PDB entry 6V9O | X-ray diffraction, 1.80 A resolution | chains B and C of the 3 polymer chains in the assembly

[Chain B]
Protein: Son of sevenless homolog 1
From: Homo sapiens
Reference sequence: Q07889 (SOS1_HUMAN); numbering as in UniProt (aligned over 566-1046)
Amino-acid sequence (482 residues; row label = number of the first residue in the row):
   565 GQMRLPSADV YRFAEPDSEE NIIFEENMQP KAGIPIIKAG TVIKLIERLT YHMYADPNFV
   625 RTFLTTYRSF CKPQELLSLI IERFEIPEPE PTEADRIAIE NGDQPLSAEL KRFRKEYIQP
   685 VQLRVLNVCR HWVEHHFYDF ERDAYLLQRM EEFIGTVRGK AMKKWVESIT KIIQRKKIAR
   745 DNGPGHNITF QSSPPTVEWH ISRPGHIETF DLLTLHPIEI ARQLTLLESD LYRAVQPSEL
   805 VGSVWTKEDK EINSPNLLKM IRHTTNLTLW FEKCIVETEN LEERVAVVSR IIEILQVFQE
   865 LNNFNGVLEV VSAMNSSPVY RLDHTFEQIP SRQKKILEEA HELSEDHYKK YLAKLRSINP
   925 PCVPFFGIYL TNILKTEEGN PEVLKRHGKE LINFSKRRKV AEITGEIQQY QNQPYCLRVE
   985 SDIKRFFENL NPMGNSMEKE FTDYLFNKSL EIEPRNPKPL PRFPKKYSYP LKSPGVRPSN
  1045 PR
Unresolved in the structure: 591-596, 744-750
Sequence notes: expression tag (565)
Residues lining bound ligands:
  - 3-(phenylsulfonyl)benzene-1-sulfonamide (QTA), molecule 1: Asn-622, Arg-625, His-695, His-699, Gly-969, Gln-972, Gln-973, Asn-976
  - 3-(phenylsulfonyl)benzene-1-sulfonamide (QTA), molecule 2: Val-875, Met-878, Asn-879, Tyr-884, Phe-890, Lys-898, Leu-901, Glu-902, His-905

[Chain C]
Protein: GTPase HRas
From: Homo sapiens
Reference sequence: P01112 (RASH_HUMAN); residue numbers follow UniProt; this construct covers 1-166
Amino-acid sequence (167 residues; row label = number of the first residue in the row; numbering starts at 0):
     0 GMTEYKLVVV GAGGVGKSAL TIQLIQNHFV DEYDPTIEDS YRKQVVIDGE TCLLDILDTA
    60 GQEEYSAMRD QYMRTGEGFL CVFAINNTKS FEDIHQYREQ IKRVKDSDDV PMVLVGNKCD
   120 LAARTVESRQ AQDLARSYGI PYIETSAKTR QGVEDAFYTL VREIRQH
Sequence notes: expression tag (0)
Ion coordination: Na+: Thr-87, Thr-124
Swiss-Prot annotation at these positions:
  - region: His-166 (Hypervariable region)
  - motif: Tyr-32 to Tyr-40 (Effector region)
  - binding site (GTP): Gly-13 to Ala-18, Val-29 to Thr-35, Ala-59, Gly-60, Asn-116 to Asp-119, Ser-145 to Lys-147
  - modified residue: Met-1 (N-acetylmethionine), Thr-2 (N-acetylthreonine), Cys-118 (S-nitrosocysteine)
  - glycosylation: Thr-35 (Microbial infection: O-linked (Glc) threonine)
  - natural variant: Gly-12 (G12A: In CSTLO; G12C: In CSTLO; G12D: In CSTLO; G12E: In CSTLO; G12S: In CSTLO and CMEMS; G12V: In CSTLO, bladder carcinoma and CMEMS), Gly-13 (G13C: In CSTLO; G13D: In CSTLO; G13R: In SFM), Gln-22 (Q22K: In CMEMS), Glu-37 (E37EE: In CSTLO), Thr-58 (T58I: In CSTLO), Gln-61 (Q61K: In NMTC2; Q61L: In melanoma), Glu-63 (E63K: In CMEMS), Ser-89 (S89C: Found in a patient with severe fetal hydrops and pleural effusion; uncertain significance), Lys-117 (K117R: In CSTLO), Ala-146 (A146T: In CSTLO; A146V: In CSTLO)
  - mutagenesis: Ser-17 (S17N: Dominant negative. Prevents PLCE1 EGF-induced recruitment to plasma membrane. No effect on subcellular location of isoform 2), Asn-26 (N26G: Loss of interaction with PLCE1; when associated with V-12), Val-29 (V29A: No effect on interaction with PLCE1; when associated with V-12), Tyr-32 (Y32F: Loss of interaction and recruitment to plasma membrane of PLCE1; when associated with V-12), Pro-34 (P34G: No effect on interaction with PLCE1; when associated with V-12), Thr-35 (T35S: Loss of interaction with PLCE1; when associated with V-12), Glu-37 (E37G: No effect on interaction with PLCE1; when associated with V-12), Asp-38 (D38N: No effect on interaction with PLCE1; when associated with V-12), Ser-39 (S39C: No effect on interaction with PLCE1; when associated with V-12), Ala-59 (A59T: Loss of GTPase activity and creation of an autophosphorylation site), Gln-61 (Q61I: Moderately increased transformation of cultured cell lines; Q61R: Promotes interaction with SHOC2 and PP1C; Q61V: Strongly increased transformation of cultured cell lines), Ala-83 (A83T: GTP-binding activity reduced by factor of 30), 4 further mutagenesis entries in UniProt

[Interface between chain B and chain C]
Contacting residue pairs (69; chain B residue first):
  Trp-809(B) with Gly-60(C), hydrogen bond (side chain-backbone)
  Thr-810(B) with Gly-13(C)
  Met-824(B) with Tyr-64(C)
  Ile-825(B) with Glu-63(C); Tyr-64(C)
  Arg-826(B) with Glu-63(C), salt bridge
  Thr-828(B) with Tyr-64(C)
  Thr-829(B) with Glu-63(C), hydrogen bond (side chain-backbone); Ser-65(C)
  Thr-832(B) with Ala-66(C)
  Val-875(B) with Gln-70(C)
  Ser-876(B) with Met-67(C); Gln-70(C)
  Asn-879(B) with Asp-69(C); Gln-70(C); Arg-73(C), hydrogen bond (backbone-side chain)
  Ser-880(B) with Asp-69(C); Arg-73(C)
  Ser-881(B) with Asp-69(C), hydrogen bond (backbone-side chain); Arg-73(C); Arg-102(C); Val-103(C)
  Tyr-884(B) with Arg-73(C)
  His-905(B) with Gln-70(C)
  Ser-908(B) with Gln-70(C), hydrogen bond
  His-911(B) with Tyr-40(C); Asp-54(C), salt bridge; Ile-55(C)
  Tyr-912(B) with Met-67(C); Tyr-71(C), hydrogen bond
  Lys-913(B) with Glu-37(C), salt bridge
  Phe-929(B) with Gln-61(C); Tyr-64(C), hydrophobic; Met-67(C), hydrophobic; Tyr-71(C)
  Phe-930(B) with Tyr-64(C)
  Gly-931(B) with Gln-61(C), hydrogen bond (backbone-side chain); Tyr-64(C), hydrogen bond (backbone-side chain)
  Leu-934(B) with Gly-60(C)
  Thr-935(B) with Asp-57(C); Thr-58(C), hydrogen bond (side chain-backbone); Ala-59(C), hydrogen bond (side chain-backbone); Gln-61(C), hydrogen bond
  Asn-936(B) with Pro-34(C); Thr-35(C)
  Leu-938(B) with Ser-17(C); Ala-59(C); Gly-60(C)
  Lys-939(B) with Ile-21(C); Tyr-32(C); Pro-34(C); Asp-57(C), hydrogen bond (side chain-backbone)
  Thr-940(B) with Pro-34(C)
  Glu-942(B) with Ser-17(C); Ala-18(C); Ile-21(C)
  Gly-943(B) with Ile-21(C); Gln-25(C), hydrogen bond (backbone-side chain); Glu-31(C); Tyr-32(C)
  Asn-944(B) with Glu-31(C); Tyr-32(C), hydrogen bond (side chain-backbone)
  Pro-945(B) with Asp-30(C)
  Glu-1002(B) with Ser-65(C); Arg-68(C), salt bridge
  Lys-1003(B) with Gln-95(C), hydrogen bond
  Asp-1007(B) with Arg-102(C), salt bridge
  Phe-1010(B) with Arg-102(C)
  Arg-1019(B) with Asp-105(C), salt bridge
Other interface residues (no listed pair), chain B (46 interface residues in all): Lys-814, Leu-822, Leu-833, Glu-836, Pro-882, Asp-910, Ile-932, Lys-963, Thr-1006
Other interface residues (no listed pair), chain C (36 interface residues in all): Gly-12, Asp-33, Leu-56

[Overview]
Chain B and chain C form an interface of 46 and 36 residues respectively, with 15 hydrogen bonds and 6 salt
bridges. Polar pairs include Arg-826(B)/Glu-63(C), His-911(B)/Asp-54(C) and Lys-913(B)/Glu-37(C). Chain B
binds 3-(phenylsulfonyl)benzene-1-sulfonamide. From UniProt: 22 GTP-binding residues and 17 mutagenesis sites
on chain C.
Here chain B is Son of sevenless homolog 1 and chain C is GTPase HRas, both from Homo sapiens. Entry 6V9O
(Expanding the Chemical Landscape of SOS1 Activators Using Fragment Based Methods) was determined by X-ray
diffraction.
